PDB entry 6ME0 | electron microscopy, 3.60 A resolution | chains A and C of the 3 polymer chains in the assembly

== Chain A ==
Molecule: T.el4h RNA
From: Thermosynechococcus elongatus
Sequence (866 nucleotides; numbered 1 to 866; the number before each row is that of its first residue):
     1 UUGCGACGCGAAAGCUAGCCAGAUGAUUGUCCCACUAGCCCAACAAGCUA
    51 GAACGGGACCGGUUGUUCCCCCAACCGUAGCCUAGGGAGGCAUGCGUGAC
   101 UGGUAACGGUCAGGUGUGAAGCCCUCCCGACAAUGUAGCCCGAACCGCAA
   151 GGUUGAAGCUGAAUCCGUGAGGAGGAAGCAACUUCACCAGUGUCAGGUGA
   201 UAGGGAACUAGGCUUGAGGGUAUGGUGAGCACAUGCGAAGUGAUGUCAGA
   251 AGCCUCGUCACAGACCAACAGGCCAAAGACACUGAUAGGCCUGAGCCAAA
   301 ACGGCAAAUGGAUAGGCUACAUCGCUCGCUCGUCGGUGUACGGGGACGUC
   351 AAUCCAUCGGGGCACAGUCACCACCUAACCCCUCGUGUCAUCUGGUUGGA
   401 ACGCGGUAAGCCCGUAUCCUCGCCUUGAACACUCAAGGCAGGCAAACCGU
   451 AAGGAAUGCUGAUGGGGGUGCGGGUAUGGGAUGCAGGAGAAAGCGAAUGC
   501 CGGUCUGUAAUGGACCGGAUAGGGGUUGAGGAGACAAUCCAACAUCACCC
   551 CGCCCGAAAGGGAGCAGACUUCCUGCUGGUCUCUCUUUGCGAGAUAGCCU
   601 GUAGAACCUCUUGAAUGGAGACAAGGCAAAUGGCAGUGGAACAAACCACU
   651 GGUGCGGUCACCAACCAAACGGAAACAAGCUGGCACAGCAUAGACUGGGC
   701 CAAAGCCAACCGUGAGGUAAAGAGGCUGCAAGUGCGUAUCGCAAAGGCGU
   751 UCGCGCCGGUUCCUCUUGAAAGAGGGGCUUUGAGAGGCCUGAGCCGGAUG
   801 UGGGGAAACUCACAAGUCCGGUUCUUAGGGGGCGGGGAUGGCAGUAAUGC
   851 CUCCCUGCUACCCGGC
Not modelled in the structure: 673-709
Bound ions: Mg2+ site 1: A6, C7, A401; Mg2+ site 2: G10, A11; Mg2+ site 3 near C131 (its only coordinating residue here); Mg2+ site 4: A143, U183; Mg2+ site 5 near U258 (its only coordinating residue here); Mg2+ site 6 near G263 (its only coordinating residue here); Mg2+ site 7 near A400 (its only coordinating residue here); Mg2+ site 8: G480, C818; Mg2+ site 9 near A492 (its only coordinating residue here); Mg2+ site 10: G793, A815, C866 (shared with 1 residue of chain B); Mg2+ site 11 near U799 (its only coordinating residue here); Mg2+ site 12: C813, A815 (shared with 2 residues of chain B); 1 more Na+ sites not listed
From the paper describing this entry:
  - catalytic residues: C866
  - contacts within the chain: A401-G816, G479-C866, U799-G816
  - Mg2+ coordination: C866
  - mutagenesis - A401G: abolished catalytic activity

== Chain C ==
Name: Maturase reverse transcriptase
From: Thermosynechococcus elongatus (strain BP-1)
UniProt: Q8DMK2 (Q8DMK2_THEEB); residue numbers follow UniProt; this construct covers 1-562
Amino-acid sequence (562 residues; row label = number of the first residue in the row):
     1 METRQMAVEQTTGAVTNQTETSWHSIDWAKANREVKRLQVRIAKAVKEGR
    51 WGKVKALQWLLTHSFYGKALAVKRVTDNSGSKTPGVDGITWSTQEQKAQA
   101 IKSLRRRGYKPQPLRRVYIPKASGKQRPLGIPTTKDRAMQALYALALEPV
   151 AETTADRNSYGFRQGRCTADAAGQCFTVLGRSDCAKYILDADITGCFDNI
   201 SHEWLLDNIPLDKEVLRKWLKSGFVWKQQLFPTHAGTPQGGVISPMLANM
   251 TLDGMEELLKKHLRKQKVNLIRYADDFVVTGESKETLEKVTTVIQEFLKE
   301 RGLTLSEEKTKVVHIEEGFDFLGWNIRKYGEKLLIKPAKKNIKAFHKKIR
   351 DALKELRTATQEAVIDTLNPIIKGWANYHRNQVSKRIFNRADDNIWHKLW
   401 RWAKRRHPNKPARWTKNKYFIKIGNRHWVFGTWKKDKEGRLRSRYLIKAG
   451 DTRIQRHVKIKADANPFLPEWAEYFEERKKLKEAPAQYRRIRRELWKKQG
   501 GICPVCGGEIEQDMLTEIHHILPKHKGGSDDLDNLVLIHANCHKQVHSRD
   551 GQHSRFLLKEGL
Not modelled in the structure: 1-26, 233-240, 434-441, 457-562
Sequence notes: conflict Asp275 (Gly in Q8DMK2)
From the paper describing this entry:
  - mutagenesis - R357E/T358G/R405E/R406E, R357E/T358G/T360G/R405E/R406E/H407D/K410D/K418D, T360G/H407D/K410D/K418D: abolished catalytic activity

== Interface between chain A and chain C ==
Pairs across the interface (101; chain A residue first):
  A137(A) with Arg413(C), salt bridge to the phosphate
  C247(A) with Lys354(C), hydrogen bond to the base
  A248(A) with Lys347(C), salt bridge to the phosphate
  G249(A) with Arg350(C), hydrogen bond to the base
  C259(A) with Arg327(C), salt bridge to the phosphate; Tyr329(C), hydrogen bond to the sugar; Lys336(C), hydrogen bond to the base
  C261(A) with Asn389(C), base contact; Arg390(C), salt bridge to the phosphate; Asp393(C), base contact
  A294(A) with Arg386(C), base contact
  C325(A) with His397(C), hydrogen bond to the base
  U326(A) with Arg401(C), salt bridge to the phosphate
  C327(A) with Arg401(C), salt bridge to the phosphate; Pro408(C), base contact
  G360(A) with Arg390(C), base contact
  G361(A) with Lys343(C), salt bridge to the phosphate; Arg390(C), hydrogen bond to the sugar
  G362(A) with Lys343(C), salt bridge to the phosphate; His346(C), phosphate contact; Asn394(C), sugar contact; Lys398(C), phosphate contact
  C363(A) with Arg350(C), salt bridge to the phosphate; His397(C), sugar contact; Lys398(C), salt bridge to the phosphate
  A364(A) with Arg350(C), salt bridge to the phosphate; Arg401(C), phosphate contact
  C365(A) with Arg401(C), salt bridge to the phosphate; Arg405(C), salt bridge to the phosphate; Pro408(C), base contact
  A592(A) with Arg116(C), hydrogen bond to the sugar; Trp226(C), sugar contact
  G593(A) with Pro113(C), sugar contact; Arg116(C), salt bridge to the phosphate
  A594(A) with Gln112(C), sugar contact; Pro113(C), sugar contact
  U595(A) with Gln112(C), hydrogen bond to the sugar
  A624(A) with Arg50(C), salt bridge to the phosphate
  G625(A) with Arg50(C), phosphate contact; Trp51(C), stacking on the base; Gly52(C), hydrogen bond to the phosphate
  C627(A) with Lys55(C), salt bridge to the phosphate
  A628(A) with Trp59(C), stacking on the base; Arg106(C), salt bridge to the phosphate; Glu214(C), phosphate contact
  A629(A) with Arg106(C), salt bridge to the phosphate; Arg107(C), salt bridge to the phosphate
  A630(A) with Leu104(C), phosphate contact
  U631(A) with Trp59(C), hydrogen bond to the base; His63(C), sugar contact; Ser103(C), phosphate contact
  G632(A) with Glu34(C), hydrogen bond to the sugar; Arg41(C), hydrogen bond to the base; Leu60(C), base contact; Ser64(C), hydrogen bond to the sugar
  G633(A) with Ser64(C), hydrogen bond to the phosphate; Phe65(C), stacking on the base; Tyr66(C), hydrogen bond to the phosphate
  C647(A) with Lys30(C), salt bridge to the phosphate
  U650(A) with Arg37(C), hydrogen bond to the base; Lys44(C), salt bridge to the phosphate
  G651(A) with Arg37(C), hydrogen bond to the base; Arg41(C), sugar contact
  G652(A) with Arg41(C), salt bridge to the phosphate; Arg50(C), base contact; Gly52(C), base contact; Lys53(C), salt bridge to the phosphate; Ala56(C), sugar contact
  U653(A) with Ala56(C), base contact; Trp59(C), base contact
  U727(A) with Arg107(C), hydrogen bond to the base
  G728(A) with Arg107(C), hydrogen bond to the sugar; Gly108(C), phosphate contact
  C729(A) with Lys110(C), salt bridge to the phosphate; Lys218(C), salt bridge to the phosphate
  A730(A) with Arg217(C), salt bridge to the phosphate; Lys221(C), salt bridge to the phosphate
  A731(A) with Lys221(C), salt bridge to the phosphate
  C740(A) with Lys82(C), sugar contact; Arg115(C), hydrogen bond to the phosphate
  G741(A) with Arg115(C), salt bridge to the phosphate; Arg116(C), sugar contact; Tyr118(C), sugar contact
  C762(A) with Tyr118(C), hydrogen bond to the phosphate
  C763(A) with Gln228(C), hydrogen bond to the phosphate
  U764(A) with Cys196(C), phosphate contact; Lys227(C), phosphate contact; Gln228(C), hydrogen bond to the phosphate
  U766(A) with Glu308(C), sugar contact
  U767(A) with Lys309(C), phosphate contact
  G768(A) with Lys340(C), salt bridge to the phosphate; Lys343(C), base contact; Ala344(C), base contact; Lys347(C), base contact
  A769(A) with Ser123(C), hydrogen bond to the sugar; Gly124(C), phosphate contact
  A770(A) with Lys121(C), base contact; Ala122(C), base contact; Ser123(C), base contact; Gly124(C), sugar contact; Lys125(C), salt bridge to the phosphate
Interface residues without a listed pair, chain A (55 interface residues in all): U136, A260, C265, G591, A603, G626
Interface residues without a listed pair, chain C (70 interface residues in all): Leu57, Tyr109, Leu114, Lys339, Asn409

== In short ==
55 residues of chain A and 70 residues of chain C are in contact, with 24 hydrogen bonds, 31 salt bridges and
3 aromatic stacking contacts. Polar contacts include C247(A)-Lys354(C), G249(A)-Arg350(C) and
C259(A)-Lys336(C). From the paper: the catalytic residue C866(A); R357E/T358G/R405E/R406E,
R357E/T358G/T360G/R405E/R406E/H407D/K410D/K418D and T360G/H407D/K410D/K418D of chain C abolish catalytic
activity.
Here chain A is T.el4h RNA (Thermosynechococcus elongatus) and chain C is Maturase reverse transcriptase
(Thermosynechococcus elongatus (strain BP-1)). Entry 6ME0 (Structure of a group II intron retroelement prior
to DNA integration) was determined by electron microscopy.
